1JLB - chains A and B; structure by X-ray diffraction, 3.00 A resolution.

# Chain A
Name: HIV-1 RT A-chain
From: HIV-1 M:B_HXB2R
Notes: EC 2.7.7.49; fragment: p66
UniProtKB: P04585 (POL_HV1H2); residues 1-560 here correspond to UniProt positions 587-1146 (UniProt number = residue number + 586)
Sequence (560 residues; each row starts with the number of its first residue):
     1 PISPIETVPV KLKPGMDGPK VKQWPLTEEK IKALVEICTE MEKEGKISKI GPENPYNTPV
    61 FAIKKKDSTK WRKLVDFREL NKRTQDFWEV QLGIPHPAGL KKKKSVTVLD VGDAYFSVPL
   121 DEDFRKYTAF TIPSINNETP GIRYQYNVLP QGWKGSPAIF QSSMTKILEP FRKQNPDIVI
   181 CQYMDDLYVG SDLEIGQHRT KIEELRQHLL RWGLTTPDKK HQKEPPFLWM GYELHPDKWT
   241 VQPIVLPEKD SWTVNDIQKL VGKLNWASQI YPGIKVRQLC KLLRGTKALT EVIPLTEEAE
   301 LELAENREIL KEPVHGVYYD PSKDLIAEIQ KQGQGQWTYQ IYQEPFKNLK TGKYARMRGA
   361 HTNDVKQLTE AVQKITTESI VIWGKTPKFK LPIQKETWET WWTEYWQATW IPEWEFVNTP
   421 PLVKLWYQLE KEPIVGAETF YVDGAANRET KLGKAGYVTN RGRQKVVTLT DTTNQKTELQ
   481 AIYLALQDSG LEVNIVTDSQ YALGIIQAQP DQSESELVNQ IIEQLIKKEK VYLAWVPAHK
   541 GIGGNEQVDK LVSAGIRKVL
Not modelled in the structure: 138-141, 555-560
Construct notes: engineered mutation Cys181 (Tyr336 in P04585); modified residue (280)
Modified / non-standard residues: Cys280 (3-sulfinoalanine; CSD)
UniProt features mapped onto this chain:
  - binding site (Mg(2+)): Asp186
  - site: Trp402 (Essential for RT p66/p51 heterodimerization)
Ligand contacts: non-nucleoside rt inhibitor nevirapine (NVP; 11-cyclopropyl-5,11-dihydro-4-methyl-6H-dipyrido[3,2-b:2',3'-e][1,4]diazepin-6-one): Leu100, Lys101, Lys103, Val106, Val179, Ile180, Cys181, Tyr188, Val189, Gly190, Phe227, Trp229, Leu234, His235, Pro236, Tyr318

# Chain B
Name: HIV-1 RT B-chain
From: HIV-1 M:B_HXB2R
Notes: EC 2.7.7.49; fragment: p51
UniProtKB: P04585 (POL_HV1H2); residues 1-440 here correspond to UniProt positions 587-1026 (UniProt number = residue number + 586)
Sequence (440 residues; row label = number of the first residue in the row):
     1 PISPIETVPV KLKPGMDGPK VKQWPLTEEK IKALVEICTE MEKEGKISKI GPENPYNTPV
    61 FAIKKKDSTK WRKLVDFREL NKRTQDFWEV QLGIPHPAGL KKKKSVTVLD VGDAYFSVPL
   121 DEDFRKYTAF TIPSINNETP GIRYQYNVLP QGWKGSPAIF QSSMTKILEP FRKQNPDIVI
   181 CQYMDDLYVG SDLEIGQHRT KIEELRQHLL RWGLTTPDKK HQKEPPFLWM GYELHPDKWT
   241 VQPIVLPEKD SWTVNDIQKL VGKLNWASQI YPGIKVRQLC KLLRGTKALT EVIPLTEEAE
   301 LELAENREIL KEPVHGVYYD PSKDLIAEIQ KQGQGQWTYQ IYQEPFKNLK TGKYARMRGA
   361 HTNDVKQLTE AVQKITTESI VIWGKTPKFK LPIQKETWET WWTEYWQATW IPEWEFVNTP
   421 PLVKLWYQLE KEPIVGAETF
Not modelled in the structure: 1-4, 88-92, 214-230, 432-440
Construct notes: engineered mutation Cys181 (Tyr336 in P04585)
UniProt features mapped onto this chain:
  - binding site (Mg(2+)): Asp186
  - site: Trp402 (Essential for RT p66/p51 heterodimerization)

# Chain A / chain B interface
Pairs across the interface - 99 pairs, chain A then chain B:
  Val8(A) - Glu53(B)
  Pro9(A) - Glu53(B)
  Gln85(A) - Glu53(B)  hydrogen bond (side chain-backbone)
  Asp86(A) - Pro55(B)
  Phe87(A) - Pro52(B)
  Trp88(A) - Val21(B)
  Trp88(A) - Pro52(B)  hydrogen bond (backbone-backbone)
  Trp88(A) - Asn54(B)
  Trp88(A) - Pro55(B)
  Trp88(A) - Asn57(B)
  Trp88(A) - Thr131(B)
  Trp88(A) - Arg143(B)
  Leu92(A) - Asn137(B)
  Gly93(A) - Asn137(B)  hydrogen bond (backbone-side chain)
  Ile94(A) - Asn137(B)
  Pro95(A) - Asn136(B)
  Pro95(A) - Asn137(B)
  His96(A) - Asn136(B)  hydrogen bond (backbone-side chain)
  Gly99(A) - Asn136(B)
  Gly99(A) - Glu138(B)
  Leu100(A) - Glu138(B)
  Lys101(A) - Glu138(B)  salt bridge
  Ser162(A) - Pro52(B)
  Thr165(A) - Pro140(B)
  Cys181(A) - Glu138(B)
  Lys366(A) - Gln394(B)  hydrogen bond
  Gln373(A) - Glu396(B)
  Gln373(A) - Thr400(B)  hydrogen bond
  Thr376(A) - Trp401(B)
  Thr377(A) - Thr400(B)
  Ile380(A) - Pro25(B)  hydrophobic
  Ile380(A) - Leu26(B)
  Val381(A) - Pro25(B)  hydrophobic
  Val381(A) - Asn136(B)  hydrogen bond (backbone-backbone)
  Ile382(A) - Ile135(B)
  Ile382(A) - Asn136(B)
  Trp383(A) - Ile135(B)
  Gly384(A) - Thr27(B)
  Gly384(A) - Glu28(B)  hydrogen bond (backbone-backbone)
  Gly384(A) - Ile135(B)
  Trp402(A) - Lys331(B)  hydrogen bond (backbone-side chain)
  Trp402(A) - Thr362(B)
  Trp402(A) - Asp364(B)
  Thr403(A) - Gly333(B)
  Thr403(A) - Gln334(B)
  Tyr405(A) - Lys331(B)  hydrogen bond (backbone-side chain)
  Trp406(A) - Lys331(B)
  Trp406(A) - Val417(B)
  Trp406(A) - Asn418(B)
  Trp406(A) - Thr419(B)
  Gln407(A) - Lys331(B)  hydrogen bond (backbone-side chain)
  Gln407(A) - Asp364(B)
  Gln407(A) - Pro392(B)
  Gln407(A) - Ile393(B)
  Gln407(A) - Gln394(B)
  Ala408(A) - Asp364(B)
  Ala408(A) - Pro392(B)  hydrogen bond (backbone-backbone)
  Ala408(A) - Ile393(B)
  Thr409(A) - Asp364(B)  hydrogen bond (backbone-side chain)
  Trp410(A) - Asn363(B)
  Trp410(A) - Val365(B)  hydrophobic
  Trp410(A) - Trp401(B)
  Trp410(A) - Tyr405(B)
  Pro412(A) - Trp401(B)  hydrophobic
  Pro433(A) - Asn255(B)
  Pro433(A) - Leu289(B)  hydrophobic
  Pro433(A) - Thr290(B)
  Val435(A) - Thr290(B)
  Thr439(A) - Lys287(B)
  Thr439(A) - Ala288(B)
  Thr439(A) - Leu289(B)
  Tyr441(A) - Val254(B)
  Tyr441(A) - Gln258(B)
  Tyr441(A) - Lys287(B)  hydrogen bond (side chain-backbone)
  Tyr441(A) - Leu289(B)
  Val458(A) - Thr286(B)
  Thr459(A) - Thr286(B)  hydrogen bond (backbone-side chain)
  Asn460(A) - Thr286(B)
  Asn460(A) - Lys287(B)
  Asn460(A) - Ala288(B)
  Asn494(A) - Leu289(B)
  Leu503(A) - Pro421(B)  hydrophobic
  Gln507(A) - Thr419(B)  hydrogen bond (side chain-backbone)
  Gln507(A) - Pro420(B)
  Gln507(A) - Pro421(B)
  Tyr532(A) - Asn255(B)  hydrogen bond
  Trp535(A) - Leu422(B)  hydrophobic
  Val536(A) - Gln258(B)
  Pro537(A) - Gly262(B)
  Pro537(A) - Asn265(B)
  Lys540(A) - Asn265(B)  hydrogen bond
  Lys540(A) - Cys280(B)
  Ile542(A) - Gln258(B)
  Ile542(A) - Cys280(B)  hydrophobic
  Ile542(A) - Leu283(B)
  Gly543(A) - Leu283(B)  hydrogen bond (backbone-backbone)
  Gly543(A) - Arg284(B)
  Gly543(A) - Gly285(B)
  Glu546(A) - Arg284(B)
Also at the interface, not in a pair above, chain A (64 interface residues in all): Glu89, Ala158, Ile180, Gln182, Glu370, Ile434, Val496, Ala534, Gly541, Gly544, Gln547
Also at the interface, not in a pair above, chain B (62 interface residues in all): Lys20, Lys22, Thr139, Gly141, Val261, Val276, Trp337, His361, Gln367, Leu368, Thr397

# Overview
The interface between chain A and chain B involves 64 residues on one side and 62 on the other, with 19
hydrogen bonds and 1 salt bridge. Among the polar pairs are Lys101(A)-Glu138(B), Gln85(A)-Glu53(B) and
Gly93(A)-Asn137(B). Ligands of chain A: non-nucleoside rt inhibitor nevirapine.
Chain A is HIV-1 RT A-chain and chain B is HIV-1 RT B-chain, both from HIV-1 M:B_HXB2R; the structure, Crystal
structure of Y181C mutant HIV-1 reverse transcriptase in complex with nevirapine, was determined by X-ray
diffraction, deposited together with 1JKH, 1JLA, 1JLC, 1JLE, 1JLF and 1JLG.
